Entry 6ESG (electron microscopy, 5.40 A resolution (low resolution: residue-level contacts below are approximate; hydrogen-bond / salt-bridge calls are withheld)); this record covers chains B and J of the 10 polymer chains in the assembly.

Chain B:
Name: Histone H4
Organism: Xenopus laevis
UniProt: P62799 (H4_XENLA); residues 1-102 here correspond to UniProt positions 2-103 (UniProt number = residue number + 1)
Amino-acid sequence (102 residues; each row starts with the number of its first residue):
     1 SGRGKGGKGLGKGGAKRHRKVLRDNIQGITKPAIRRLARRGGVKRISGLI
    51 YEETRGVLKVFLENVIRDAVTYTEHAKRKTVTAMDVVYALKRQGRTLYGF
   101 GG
Not modelled in the structure: 1-23, 102
Swiss-Prot annotation at these positions:
  - DNA-binding region: Lys16 to Lys20
  - modified residue: Ser1 (N-acetylserine), Arg3 (Asymmetric dimethylarginine), Lys5 (N6-(2-hydroxyisobutyryl)lysine), Lys8 (N6-(2-hydroxyisobutyryl)lysine), Lys12 (N6-(2-hydroxyisobutyryl)lysine), Lys16 (N6-(2-hydroxyisobutyryl)lysine), Lys20 (N6,N6,N6-trimethyllysine), Lys31 (N6-(2-hydroxyisobutyryl)lysine), Lys44 (N6-(2-hydroxyisobutyryl)lysine), Ser47 (Phosphoserine), Tyr51 (Phosphotyrosine), Lys59 (N6-(2-hydroxyisobutyryl)lysine), Lys77 (N6-(2-hydroxyisobutyryl)lysine), Lys79 (N6-(2-hydroxyisobutyryl)lysine), Tyr88 (Phosphotyrosine), Lys91 (N6-(2-hydroxyisobutyryl)lysine)
  - cross-link (Glycyl lysine isopeptide (Lys-Gly)): Lys31 (interchain with G-Cter in UFM1), Lys91 (interchain with G-Cter in ubiquitin)

Chain J:
Molecule: 147-nt DNA strand
Organism: synthetic construct
Sequence (147 nucleotides; each row starts with the number of its first residue; numbers below 1 keep their minus sign (DC-73 is residue -73)):
   -73 CTGGAGAATCCCGGTGCCGAGGCCGCTCAATTGGTCGTAGACAGCTCTAG
   -23 CACCGCTTAAACGCACGTACGCGCTGTCCCCCGCGTTTTAACCGCCAAGG
    27 GGATTACTCCCTAGTCTCCAGGCACGTGTCAGATATATACATCCTGT
Not modelled in the structure: 68-73

Interface between chain B and chain J:
Residue-residue contacts (11):
  Arg35(B) with DC8(J)
  Val43(B) with DC8(J)
  Lys44(B) with DC7(J); DC8(J)
  Arg45(B) with DC6(J); DC7(J)
  Ile46(B) with DC7(J); DC8(J)
  Lys79(B) with DG27(J)
  Thr80(B) with DG27(J); DG28(J)
Interface residues without a listed pair, chain B (10 interface residues in all): Ser47, Gly48, Arg78

In short:
Chain B and chain J form an interface of 10 and 5 residues respectively. UniProt lists a DNA-binding region on
chain B.
Chain B is Histone H4 (Xenopus laevis) and chain J is a 147-nt DNA strand (synthetic construct); the
structure, Nucleosome breathing : Class 2, was determined by electron microscopy together with 6ESF, 6ESH and
6ESI from the same study.
